PDB entry 5CGC | X-ray diffraction, 3.10 A resolution | chain A

# Chain A
Name: Metabotropic glutamate receptor 5, Endolysin
Organism: Homo sapiens
Notes: EC 3.2.1.17
Reference sequence: chimeric construct of P41594, P00720: residues 569-678 from P41594 (GRM5_HUMAN) positions 569-678 (same numbers); residues 1002-1161 from P00720 positions 2-161 (UniProt number = residue number - 1000); residues 679-836 from P41594 (GRM5_HUMAN) positions 679-836 (same numbers)
Chain sequence (444 residues; row label = number of the first residue in the row):
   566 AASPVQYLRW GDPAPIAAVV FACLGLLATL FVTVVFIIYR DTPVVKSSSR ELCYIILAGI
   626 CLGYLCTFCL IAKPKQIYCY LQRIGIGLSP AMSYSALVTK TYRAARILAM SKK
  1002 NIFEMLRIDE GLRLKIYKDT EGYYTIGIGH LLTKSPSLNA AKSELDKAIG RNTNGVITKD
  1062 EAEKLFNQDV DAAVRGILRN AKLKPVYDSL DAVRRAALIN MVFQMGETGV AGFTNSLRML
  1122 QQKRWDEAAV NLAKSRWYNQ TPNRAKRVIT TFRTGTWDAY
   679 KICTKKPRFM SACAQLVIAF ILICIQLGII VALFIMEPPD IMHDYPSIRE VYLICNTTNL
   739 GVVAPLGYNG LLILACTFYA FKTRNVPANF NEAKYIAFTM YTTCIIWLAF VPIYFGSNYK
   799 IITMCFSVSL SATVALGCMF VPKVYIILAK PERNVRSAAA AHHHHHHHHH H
Not modelled in the structure: 566-567, 681-688, 721-728, 833-849
Disulfide bonds: Cys644-Cys733
Sequence notes: expression tag (566-568, 837-849); engineered mutation Ala579 (Glu in P41594), Tyr667 (Asn in P41594), Ala669 (Ile in P41594), Met675 (Gly in P41594), Ala742 (Thr in P41594), Ala753 (Ser in P41594), Gly1012 (Arg12 in P00720), Thr1054 (Cys54 in P00720), Ala1097 (Cys97 in P00720), Arg1137 (Ile137 in P00720)
Small-molecule neighbours: 51D (3-chloro-4-fluoro-5-[6-(1H-pyrazol-1-yl)pyrimidin-4-yl]benzonitrile): Gly624, Ile625, Gly628, Cys631, Gly650, Ile651, Ser654, Pro655, Ser658, Tyr659, Val740, Leu744, Ile784, Trp785, Phe788, Met802, Ser805, Val806, Ser809, Ala810
UniProt features mapped onto this chain:
  - active site (Proton donor/acceptor): Glu1011, Asp1020
  - binding site (substrate): Leu1032, Phe1104, Ser1117, Asn1132
  - glycosylation: Asn734 (N-linked (GlcNAc...) asparagine)

# Overview
Chain A binds compound 51D. UniProt lists active-site residues Glu1011 and Asp1020 and 4 substrate-binding
residues.
Chain A is Metabotropic glutamate receptor 5, Endolysin (Homo sapiens); the structure, Structure of the human
class C GPCR metabotropic glutamate receptor 5 transmembrane domain in complex with ..., was determined by
X-ray diffraction together with 5CGD from the same study.
